7TFN - chains X and Y of the 12 polymer chains in the assembly; structure by electron microscopy, 4.00 A resolution.

# Chain X (and Y)
Protein: Envelope glycoprotein BG505 SOSIP.664 - gp41
From: Human immunodeficiency virus 1
Notes: chain Y of this document is another copy of the same molecule, construct and numbering; everything in this record applies to it too
Reference sequence: Q2N0S6 (Q2N0S6_9HIV1); residues 512-664 here correspond to UniProt positions 509-661 (UniProt number = residue number - 3)
Amino-acid sequence (153 residues; row label = number of the first residue in the row):
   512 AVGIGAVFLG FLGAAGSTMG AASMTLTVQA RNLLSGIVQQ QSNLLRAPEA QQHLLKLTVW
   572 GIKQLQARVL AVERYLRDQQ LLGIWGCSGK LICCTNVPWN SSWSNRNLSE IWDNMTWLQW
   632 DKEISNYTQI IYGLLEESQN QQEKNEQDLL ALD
Not modelled in the structure: 543-556, 658-664 (chain Y: 512-521, 547-559, 658-664)
Construct notes: conflict Pro559 (Ile556 in Q2N0S6), Cys605 (Thr602 in Q2N0S6)
Cystine bridges: Cys598-Cys604

# Chain X / chain Y interface
Pairs across the interface - 28 pairs, chain X then chain Y:
  Leu566(X) with Leu565(Y), hydrophobic; Leu566(Y), hydrophobic
  Thr569(X) with Thr569(Y)
  Val570(X) with Leu565(Y), hydrophobic
  Ile573(X) with Thr569(Y); Gly572(Y); Ile573(Y)
  Leu576(X) with Leu576(Y)
  Gln577(X) with Leu576(Y); Arg579(Y)
  Val580(X) with Leu576(Y), hydrophobic; Val580(Y), hydrophobic
  Glu584(X) with Ser546(Y); Arg579(Y); Val583(Y)
  Leu587(X) with Leu545(Y), hydrophobic; Val583(Y), hydrophobic; Tyr586(Y), hydrophobic
  Arg588(X) with Leu545(Y)
  Gln591(X) with Ala541(Y), hydrogen bond (side chain-backbone); Arg542(Y); Leu545(Y); Tyr586(Y), hydrogen bond
  Leu592(X) with Arg542(Y)
  Ser599(X) with Ser599(Y)
  Gln650(X) with Lys601(Y)
  Glu654(X) with Lys601(Y), salt bridge; Ile603(Y)
Interface residues without a listed pair, chain X (18 interface residues in all): Leu581, Val583, Gly594
Interface residues without a listed pair, chain Y (19 interface residues in all): Leu587, Gly600

# In short
Chain X and chain Y form an interface of 18 and 19 residues respectively, with 2 hydrogen bonds and 1 salt
bridge. Polar contacts include Glu654(X)-Lys601(Y), Gln591(X)-Ala541(Y) and Gln591(X)-Tyr586(Y).
Chain X and chain Y are both Envelope glycoprotein BG505 SOSIP.664 - gp41 (Human immunodeficiency virus 1);
the structure, Cryo-EM structure of CD4bs antibody Ab1303 in complex with HIV-1 Env trimer BG505 SOSIP.664,
was determined by electron microscopy (same publication as 7TFO, 7RYU and 7RYV).
